8YQZ - chains C and H of the 10 polymer chains in the assembly; structure by electron microscopy, 2.78 A resolution.

[Chain C]
Name: DNA-directed RNA polymerase RPB3-11 homolog
From: African swine fever virus
UniProt: A0A2X0RUE7 (A0A2X0RUE7_ASF); numbering as in UniProt (aligned over 1-359)
Amino-acid sequence (359 residues; numbered 1 to 359; the number before each row is that of its first residue):
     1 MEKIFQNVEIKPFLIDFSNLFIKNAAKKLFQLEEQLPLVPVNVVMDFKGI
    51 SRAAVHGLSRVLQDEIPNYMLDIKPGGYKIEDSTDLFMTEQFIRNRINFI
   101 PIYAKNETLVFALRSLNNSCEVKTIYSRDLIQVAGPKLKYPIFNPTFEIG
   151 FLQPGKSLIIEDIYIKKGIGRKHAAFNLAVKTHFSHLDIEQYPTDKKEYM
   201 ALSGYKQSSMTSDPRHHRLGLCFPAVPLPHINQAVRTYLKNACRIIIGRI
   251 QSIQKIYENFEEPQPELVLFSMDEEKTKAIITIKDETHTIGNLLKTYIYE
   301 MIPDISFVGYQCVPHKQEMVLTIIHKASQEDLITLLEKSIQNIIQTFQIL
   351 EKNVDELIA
Not modelled in the structure: 1-2

[Chain H]
Name: DNA-directed RNA polymerase RPB10 homolog
From: African swine fever virus
UniProt: A0A0C5BCR6 (A0A0C5BCR6_ASF); numbering as in UniProt (aligned over 1-80)
Amino-acid sequence (80 residues; each row starts with the number of its first residue):
     1 MLIPVVCFTCGFPIGTYAAIFDKARTEYIKTKMGGTLPQNIPLDASLQIE
    51 LKDLITALGIPMRVCCRTHLITTLDYRKYY
Bound ions: Zn2+: Cys7, Cys10, Cys65, Cys66

[Interface between chain C and chain H]
Residue-residue contacts (50):
  Phe13(C) - Gly59(H)
  Phe13(C) - Pro61(H)  hydrophobic
  Leu14(C) - Gly59(H)
  Ile15(C) - Ala57(H)
  Ile15(C) - Leu58(H)
  Asp16(C) - Ala57(H)  hydrogen bond (backbone-backbone)
  Asn19(C) - Leu54(H)
  Asn19(C) - Ala57(H)
  Phe21(C) - Ala24(H)
  Phe21(C) - Tyr28(H)  hydrophobic
  Phe21(C) - Thr31(H)
  Ile22(C) - Ile20(H)
  Ile22(C) - Ala24(H)  hydrophobic
  Ile22(C) - Leu58(H)  hydrophobic
  Ala25(C) - Ile20(H)
  Ala25(C) - Lys23(H)
  Lys28(C) - Lys23(H)
  Leu29(C) - Ala19(H)
  Leu29(C) - Lys23(H)
  Phe30(C) - Ala19(H)  hydrophobic
  Leu36(C) - Thr16(H)
  Pro40(C) - Tyr17(H)
  Phe87(C) - Met1(H)
  Phe87(C) - Tyr76(H)
  Phe87(C) - Tyr80(H)
  Phe92(C) - Met1(H)
  Arg96(C) - Leu2(H)
  Arg96(C) - Ile3(H)  hydrogen bond (side chain-backbone)
  Arg96(C) - Pro4(H)
  Arg96(C) - Val5(H)
  Phe99(C) - Val5(H)
  Phe99(C) - Val6(H)
  Ile100(C) - Val5(H)
  Pro101(C) - Pro13(H)  hydrophobic
  Thr124(C) - Arg77(H)  hydrogen bond
  Asn144(C) - Thr16(H)
  Thr146(C) - Thr16(H)  hydrogen bond (side chain-backbone)
  Phe147(C) - Val5(H)  hydrophobic
  Phe147(C) - Gly15(H)
  Phe147(C) - Thr16(H)
  Glu148(C) - Leu2(H)
  Glu148(C) - Ala19(H)
  Glu148(C) - Arg77(H)  salt bridge
  Phe151(C) - Leu2(H)  hydrophobic
  Phe151(C) - Tyr76(H)  hydrophobic
  Phe151(C) - Arg77(H)
  Val180(C) - Cys10(H)
  Lys181(C) - Arg63(H)  hydrogen bond (backbone-side chain)
  Thr182(C) - Arg63(H)
  Pro224(C) - Pro13(H)
Other interface residues (no listed pair), chain C (36 interface residues in all): Ala26, Met88, Tyr126, Ile149, Gly150, Gln153, Cys222
Other interface residues (no listed pair), chain H (31 interface residues in all): Gly11, Phe12, Ala18, Glu27, Asp53

[Overview]
Chain C and chain H form an interface of 36 and 31 residues respectively; the contacts include 5 hydrogen
bonds and 1 salt bridge. Polar contacts include Glu148(C)-Arg77(H), Arg96(C)-Ile3(H) and Thr124(C)-Arg77(H).
Cys7(H), Cys10(H), Cys65(H) and Cys66(H) form the Zn2+ site.
Chain C is DNA-directed RNA polymerase RPB3-11 homolog and chain H is DNA-directed RNA polymerase RPB10
homolog, both from African swine fever virus; the structure, African swine fever virus RNA Polymerase--DNA
complex, was determined by electron microscopy (same publication as 8YQT, 8YQU, 8YQV, 8YQW, 8YQX and 8YQY).
